6D4O - chain A; structure by X-ray diffraction, 2.90 A resolution.

== Chain A ==
Name: Beta-glucuronidase
Organism: [Eubacterium] eligens
Notes: EC 3.2.1.31
UniProt: A0A174ZZA3 (A0A174ZZA3_9FIRM); residues 1-611 here = UniProt positions 1-611
Chain sequence (614 residues; row label = number of the first residue in the row; numbers below 1 keep their minus sign (Ser-2 is residue -2)):
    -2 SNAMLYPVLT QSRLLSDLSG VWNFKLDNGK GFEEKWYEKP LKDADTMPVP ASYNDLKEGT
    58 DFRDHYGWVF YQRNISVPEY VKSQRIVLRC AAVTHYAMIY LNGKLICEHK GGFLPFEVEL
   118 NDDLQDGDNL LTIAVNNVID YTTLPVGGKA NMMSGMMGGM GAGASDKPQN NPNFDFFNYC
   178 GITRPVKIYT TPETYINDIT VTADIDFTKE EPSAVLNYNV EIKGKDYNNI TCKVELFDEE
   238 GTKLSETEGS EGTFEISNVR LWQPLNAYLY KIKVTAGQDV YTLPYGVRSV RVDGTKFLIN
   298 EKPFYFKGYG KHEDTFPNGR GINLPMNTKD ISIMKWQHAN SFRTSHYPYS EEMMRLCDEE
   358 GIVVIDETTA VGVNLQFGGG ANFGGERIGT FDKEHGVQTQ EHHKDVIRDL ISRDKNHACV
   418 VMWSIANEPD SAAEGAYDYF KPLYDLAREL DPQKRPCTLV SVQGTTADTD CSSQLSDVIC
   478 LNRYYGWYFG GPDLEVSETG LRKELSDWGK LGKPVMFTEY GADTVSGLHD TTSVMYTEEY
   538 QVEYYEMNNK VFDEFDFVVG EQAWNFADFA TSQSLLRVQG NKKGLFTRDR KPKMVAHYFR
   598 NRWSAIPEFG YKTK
Not modelled in the structure: -2, 154-164, 219-230, 611
Sequence notes: expression tag (-2 to 0); conflict Asp120 (His in A0A174ZZA3)
Bound ions: Na+: Tyr542, Trp561, Lys580
Small-molecule neighbours: FUV ((5aR,9aR)-2-chloro-11-(4-beta-D-glucopyranuronosylpiperazin-1-yl)-5a,6,9,9a-tetrahydrodibenzo[b,f][1,4]oxazepine): Met149, Met150, Met153, Asp172, His343, Phe374, Asn424, Glu425, Asn479, Tyr481, Tyr485, Phe486, Glu516, Trp561, Phe566, Leu573, Arg574, Asn578, Lys580

== Overview ==
Chain A binds compound FUV. The Na+ site is built by Tyr542, Trp561 and Lys580.
Chain A is Beta-glucuronidase ([Eubacterium] eligens); the structure, Eubacterium eligens beta-glucuronidase
bound to an amoxapine-glucuronide conjugate, was determined by X-ray diffraction together with 6BJQ and 6BJW
from the same study.
